6NDT - chain B; structure by X-ray diffraction, 1.42 A resolution.

[Chain B]
Name: Flagellar hook protein FlgE
Organism: Treponema denticola
UniProtKB: Q9RQB6 (Q9RQB6_TREDN); residues 1-177 here correspond to UniProt positions 168-344 (UniProt number = residue number + 167)
Amino-acid sequence (178 residues; numbered 0 to 177; the number before each row is that of its first residue; numbering starts at 0):
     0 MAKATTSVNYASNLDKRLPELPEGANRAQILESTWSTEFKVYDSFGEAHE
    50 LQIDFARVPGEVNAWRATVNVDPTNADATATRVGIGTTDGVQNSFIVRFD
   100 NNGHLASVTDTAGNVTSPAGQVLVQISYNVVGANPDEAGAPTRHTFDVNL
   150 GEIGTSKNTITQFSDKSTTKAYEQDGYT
Disordered / not traced: 0
Differences from the reference sequence: initiating methionine (0); conflict Ser-11 (Cys178 in Q9RQB6)
Modified / non-standard residues: Ser-11 (2-amino-acrylic acid; DHA)
From the paper describing this entry:
  - conformationally variable residues (side-chain flip): Tyr-9, Trp-34, Phe-38, Thr-158, Thr-160, Thr-167, Thr-168, Lys-169, Tyr-171
  - contacts within the chain: Asn-12/Thr-160 (backbone contact), Asn-12/Thr-167 (hydrogen bond), Ala-10/Lys-169 (backbone contact)
  - mutagenesis - N12A, T160P, T167A, K169P: abolished catalytic activity
  - mutagenesis - T160A: unchanged catalytic activity
  - mutagenesis - N12D, N12E, N12Q, K165R: decreased catalytic activity

[In short]
From the paper: N12A, T160P and T167A, among others, abolish catalytic activity; conformational variability at
Tyr-9, Trp-34 and Phe-38 among others; 9 substitutions were tested in all.
Chain B is Flagellar hook protein FlgE (Treponema denticola); the structure, Dehydroalanine intermediate of
the FlgE D2 domain, was determined by X-ray diffraction together with 6NDV, 6NDW and 6NDX from the same study.
